Entry 5UTF (X-ray diffraction, 3.50 A resolution); this record covers chains B and D of the 6 polymer chains in the assembly.

# Chain B
Protein: Envelope glycoprotein gp41
Source organism: Human immunodeficiency virus 1
UniProtKB: Q2N0S6 (Q2N0S6_9HIV1); residues 512-664 here correspond to UniProt positions 509-661 (UniProt number = residue number - 3)
Chain sequence (153 residues; numbered 512 to 664; the number before each row is that of its first residue):
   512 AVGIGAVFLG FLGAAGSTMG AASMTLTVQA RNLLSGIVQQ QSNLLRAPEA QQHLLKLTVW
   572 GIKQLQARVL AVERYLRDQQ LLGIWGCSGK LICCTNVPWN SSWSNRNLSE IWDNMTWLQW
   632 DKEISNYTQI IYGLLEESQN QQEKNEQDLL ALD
Not modelled in the structure: 512-517, 548-568, 662-664
Disulfides: Cys-598/Cys-604
Glycans and other covalent adducts: N-acetylglucosamine (NAG) linked to Asn-611, Asn-618, Asn-637
Differences from the reference sequence: engineered mutation Pro-559 (Ile556 in Q2N0S6), Cys-605 (Thr602 in Q2N0S6)

# Chain D
Protein: 35022 Heavy chain
Source organism: Homo sapiens
Chain sequence (243 residues; row label = number of the first residue in the row; a row labelled like 72A-72H holds insertion residues (72A, then the next letters in order)):
     1 QGQLVQSGAE LKKPGASVKI SCKTSGYRFN FYHINWIRQT AGRGPEWMGW IS
   52A P
    53 YSGDKNLAPA FQDRVIMTTD
72A-72H TEVPVTSF
    73 TSTGAAYMEI
82A-82C RNL
    83 KFDDTGTYFC AKGLLRDG
100A-100F SSTWLP
   101 YLWGQGTLLT VSSASTKGPS VFPLAPSSKS TSGGTAALGC LVKDYFPEPV TVSWNSGALT
   161 SGVHTFPAVL QSSGLYSLSS VVTVPSSSLG TQTYICNVNH KPSNTKVDKR VEPKSCDKGL
   221 EVLFQ
Not modelled in the structure: 225
Disulfides: Cys-22/Cys-92, Cys-140/Cys-196

# How chain B and chain D interact
Contacting residue pairs (14):
  Gly-527(B) with Arg-98(D), hydrogen bond (backbone-side chain)
  Thr-529(B) with Arg-98(D)
  Arg-617(B) with Gln-1(D), hydrogen bond
  Ser-620(B) with Leu-97(D)
  Asp-624(B) with Leu-97(D); Arg-98(D), hydrogen bond (backbone-backbone); Asp-99(D), hydrogen bond (backbone-backbone); Gly-100(D)
  Asn-625(B) with Tyr-32(D), hydrogen bond; Leu-96(D); Leu-97(D); Arg-98(D)
  Thr-627(B) with Arg-98(D)
  Gln-630(B) with Phe-72H(D)
Also at the interface, not in a pair above, chain B (11 interface residues in all): Ser-528, Leu-629, Lys-633

# Summary
11 residues of chain B face 8 of chain D across their interface; the contacts include 5 hydrogen bonds. Polar
pairs include Gly-527(B)/Arg-98(D), Arg-617(B)/Gln-1(D) and Asn-625(B)/Tyr-32(D). N-acetylglucosamine is
covalently linked to Asn-611(B), Asn-618(B) and Asn-637(B).
Here chain B is Envelope glycoprotein gp41 (Human immunodeficiency virus 1) and chain D is 35022 Heavy chain
(Homo sapiens). Entry 5UTF (Crystal Structure of a Stabilized DS-SOSIP.6mut BG505 gp140 HIV-1 Env Trimer,
Containing Mutations I201C-P433C (DS), L154M ...) was determined by X-ray diffraction together with 5UTY from
the same study.
